PDB entry 1X2B | X-ray diffraction, 2.40 A resolution | chain A

[Chain A]
Name: Proline iminopeptidase
From: Serratia marcescens
Notes: EC 3.4.11.5
UniProt: O32449 (PIP_SERMA); residues 1-317 here = UniProt positions 1-317
Amino-acid sequence (317 residues; each row starts with the number of its first residue):
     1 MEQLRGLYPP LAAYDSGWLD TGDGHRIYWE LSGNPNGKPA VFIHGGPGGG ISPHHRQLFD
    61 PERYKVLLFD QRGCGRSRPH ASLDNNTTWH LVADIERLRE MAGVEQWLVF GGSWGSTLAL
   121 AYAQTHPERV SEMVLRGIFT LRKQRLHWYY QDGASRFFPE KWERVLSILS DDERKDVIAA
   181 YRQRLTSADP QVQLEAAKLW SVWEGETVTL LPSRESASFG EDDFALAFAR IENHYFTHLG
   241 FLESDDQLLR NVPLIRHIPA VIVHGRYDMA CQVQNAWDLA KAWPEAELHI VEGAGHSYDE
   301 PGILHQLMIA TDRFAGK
Not modelled in the structure: 1-3, 317
Ligand contacts: Sar-TBODA (STX; 1-(5-tert-butyl-1,3,4-oxadiazol-2-yl)-2-(methylamino)ethanone): Gly45, Gly46, Gly112, Ser113, Trp114, Arg136, Phe139, Tyr149, Tyr150, Glu204, Phe228, Glu232, Phe236, His296, Ser297, Tyr298
Curated features (UniProtKB/Swiss-Prot):
  - active site: Ser113 (Nucleophile), Asp268, His296 (Proton donor)
From the paper describing this entry:
  - binding site for Sar-TBODA: Phe139, Tyr149, Tyr150, Glu204, Phe236
  - catalytic residues: Ser113 (citing earlier work)
  - conformationally variable residues: Ser213 to Glu215
  - contacts within the chain: Tyr150-Phe236 (hydrophobic contact), Tyr149-Tyr150 (hydrophobic contact), Tyr150-Trp200 (hydrophobic contact), Tyr150-Trp203 (hydrophobic contact)
  - mutagenesis - F139A (10-fold), Y149A (10-fold), F236A (10-fold): decreased catalytic activity on Pro-betaNA
  - mutagenesis - F139A (10-fold), Y149A (10-fold), F236A (10-fold): decreased catalytic activity on AcHyp-betaNA
  - mutagenesis - C271A: unchanged catalytic activity on Hyp-betaNA
  - mutagenesis - Y150A, C271A: decreased catalytic activity

[Overview]
Ligands of chain A: Sar-TBODA. Curated annotation (UniProt) lists 3 active-site residues. The paper reports
the catalytic residue Ser113; F139A, Y149A and F236A reduce catalytic activity on Pro-betaNA; 5 substitutions
were tested in all.
Chain A is Proline iminopeptidase (Serratia marcescens); the structure, The crystal structure of prolyl
aminopeptidase complexed with Sar-TBODA, was determined by X-ray diffraction together with 1X2E from the same
study.
